Entry 8TNU (electron microscopy, 3.36 A resolution); this record covers chains Z and X of the 12 polymer chains in the assembly.

[Chain Z (and X)]
Protein: Transmembrane protein gp41
From: Human immunodeficiency virus 1
Notes: chain X of this document is another copy of the same molecule, construct and numbering; everything in this record applies to it too
Reference sequence: Q2N0S5 (Q2N0S5_9HIV1); residues 512-664 here correspond to UniProt positions 509-661 (UniProt number = residue number - 3)
Sequence (153 residues; row label = number of the first residue in the row):
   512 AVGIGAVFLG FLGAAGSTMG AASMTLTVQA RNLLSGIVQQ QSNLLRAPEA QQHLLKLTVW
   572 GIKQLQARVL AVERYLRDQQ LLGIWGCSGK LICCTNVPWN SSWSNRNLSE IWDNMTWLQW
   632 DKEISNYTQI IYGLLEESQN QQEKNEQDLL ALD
Not modelled in the structure: 512-515, 546-567 (chain X: 546-567)
Construct notes: conflict Pro559 (Ile556 in Q2N0S5), Cys605 (Thr602 in Q2N0S5)
Disulfide bonds: Cys598-Cys604
Covalently attached groups: N-acetylglucosamine (NAG) linked to Asn611, Asn618, Asn637

[How chain Z and chain X interact]
Contacting residue pairs (21):
  Ala541(Z) with Gln591(X)
  Arg542(Z) with Gln591(X); Ile595(X); Glu647(X), salt bridge
  Leu545(Z) with Leu587(X), hydrophobic; Arg588(X); Gln591(X)
  Ile573(Z) with Ile573(X), hydrophobic
  Leu576(Z) with Val580(X), hydrophobic
  Arg579(Z) with Val580(X); Glu584(X), salt bridge
  Val580(Z) with Val580(X), hydrophobic
  Val583(Z) with Val583(X), hydrophobic; Glu584(X)
  Tyr586(Z) with Leu587(X), hydrophobic; Gln591(X), hydrogen bond
  Leu587(Z) with Leu587(X), hydrophobic
  Ser599(Z) with Ser599(X)
  Gly600(Z) with Ser599(X)
  Ile603(Z) with Glu654(X); Gln658(X)
Other interface residues (no listed pair), chain Z (14 interface residues in all): Thr538
Other interface residues (no listed pair), chain X (16 interface residues in all): Leu576, Gln577, Gly594, Asn651

[In short]
Chain Z and chain X form an interface of 14 and 16 residues respectively, with 1 hydrogen bond and 2 salt
bridges. Polar contacts include Arg542(Z)-Glu647(X), Arg579(Z)-Glu584(X) and Tyr586(Z)-Gln591(X).
N-acetylglucosamine is covalently linked to Asn611(Z), Asn618(Z) and Asn637(Z).
Both chains are Transmembrane protein gp41 (Human immunodeficiency virus 1). Entry 8TNU (Cryo-EM structure of
TRNM-b*01 Fab in complex with HIV-1 Env trimer BG505.DS SOSIP) was determined by electron microscopy (same
publication as 8TDX, 8TE7, 8TJR, 8TJS, 8TKC, 8TL2 and 5 further entries).
